PDB entry 7QBA | electron microscopy, 3.78 A resolution | chains A and I of the 7 polymer chains in the assembly

[Chain A]
Protein: Probable ABC transporter binding protein NosD
Organism: Pseudomonas stutzeri
Reference sequence: P19843 (NOSD_PSEST); residues 1-436 here = UniProt positions 1-436
Amino-acid sequence (436 residues; each row starts with the number of its first residue):
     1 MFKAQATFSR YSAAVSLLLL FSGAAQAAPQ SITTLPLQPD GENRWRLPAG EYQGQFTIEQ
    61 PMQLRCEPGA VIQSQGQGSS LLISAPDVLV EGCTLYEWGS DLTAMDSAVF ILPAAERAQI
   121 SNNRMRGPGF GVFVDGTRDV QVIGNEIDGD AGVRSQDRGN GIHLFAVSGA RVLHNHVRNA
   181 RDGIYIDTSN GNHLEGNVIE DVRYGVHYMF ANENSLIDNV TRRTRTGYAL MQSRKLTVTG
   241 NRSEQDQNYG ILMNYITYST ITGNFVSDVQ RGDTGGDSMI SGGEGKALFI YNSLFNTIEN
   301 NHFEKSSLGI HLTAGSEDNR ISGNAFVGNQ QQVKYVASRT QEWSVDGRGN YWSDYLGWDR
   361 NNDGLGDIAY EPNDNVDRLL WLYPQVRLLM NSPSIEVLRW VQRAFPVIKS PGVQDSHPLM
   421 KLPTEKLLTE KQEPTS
Unresolved in the structure: 1-27, 431-436

[Chain I]
Protein: Nitrous-oxide reductase
Organism: Pseudomonas stutzeri
Notes: EC 1.7.2.4
Reference sequence: P19573 (NOSZ_PSEST); numbering as in UniProt (aligned over 1-638)
Amino-acid sequence (646 residues; row label = number of the first residue in the row):
     1 MSDKDSKNTP QVPEKLGLSR RGFLGASAVT GAAVAATALG GAVMTRESWA QAVKESKQKI
    61 HVGPGELDDY YGFWSGGHQG EVRVLGVPSM RELMRIPVFN VDSATGWGLT NESRHIMGDS
   121 AKFLNGDCHH PHISMTDGKY DGKYLFINDK ANSRVARIRL DIMKCDKMIT VPNVQAIHGL
   181 RLQKVPHTKY VFANAEFIIP HPNDGKVFDL QDENSYTMYN AIDAETMEMA FQVIVDGNLD
   241 NTDADYTGRF AAATCYNSEK AFDLGGMMRN ERDWVVVFDI HAVEAAVKAG DFITLGDSKT
   301 PVLDGRKKDG KDSKFTRYVP VPKNPHGCNT SSDGKYFIAA GKLSPTCSMI AIDKLPDLFA
   361 GKLADPRDVI VGEPELGLGP LHTTFDGRGN AYTTLFIDSQ VVKWNMEEAV RAYKGEKVNY
   421 IKQKLDVHYQ PGHLHASLCE TNEADGKWLV ALSKFSKDRF LPVGPLHPEN DQLIDISGDE
   481 MKLVHDGPTF AEPHDCIMAR RDQIKTKKIW DRNDPFFAPT VEMAKKDGIN LDTDNKVIRD
   541 GNKVRVYMTS MAPAFGVQEF TVKQGDEVTV TITNIDQIED VSHGFVVVNH GVSMEISPQQ
   601 TSSITFVADK PGLHWYYCSW FCHALHMEMV GRMMVEPAWS HPQFEK
Unresolved in the structure: 1-57, 639-646
Differences from the reference sequence: expression tag (639-646)
Metal / ion sites: Ca2+: Tyr256, Glu259, Met267, Asp273, Asn324
UniProt features mapped onto this chain:
  - binding site (Cu cation): His129, His130, His178, His326, His382, His433, His494, His583, Cys618, Trp620, Cys622, His626, Met629
  - binding site (Ca(2+)): Tyr256, Glu259, Met267, Asp273, Asn324, Lys454, Glu469

[How chain A and chain I interact]
Residue-residue contacts - 18 pairs, chain A then chain I:
  Met209(A) - Leu625(I)  hydrophobic
  Phe210(A) - Pro553(I)
  Phe210(A) - His623(I)
  Phe210(A) - Leu625(I)  hydrophobic
  Gln232(A) - His623(I)  hydrogen bond
  Gln232(A) - Ala624(I)
  Arg234(A) - Met551(I)
  Tyr255(A) - Met551(I)
  Tyr255(A) - Asp576(I)  hydrogen bond
  Tyr255(A) - Ile578(I)
  Thr257(A) - Ile578(I)
  Tyr258(A) - Gln577(I)  hydrogen bond
  Leu294(A) - Ile578(I)  hydrophobic
  Leu294(A) - Glu579(I)
  Glu317(A) - Lys508(I)
  Glu317(A) - Glu579(I)
  Ser338(A) - Leu67(I)
  Arg339(A) - Lys508(I)
Also at the interface, not in a pair above, chain A (12 interface residues in all): Asn292
Also at the interface, not in a pair above, chain I (12 interface residues in all): Val581

[Overview]
Chain A and chain I each contribute 12 residues to their interface; the contacts include 3 hydrogen bonds.
Polar pairs include Gln232(A)-His623(I), Tyr255(A)-Asp576(I) and Tyr258(A)-Gln577(I). Curated annotation
(UniProt) lists 13 Cu cation-binding residues and 7 Ca2+-binding residues on chain I.
Here chain A is Probable ABC transporter binding protein NosD and chain I is Nitrous-oxide reductase, both
from Pseudomonas stutzeri. Entry 7QBA (CryoEM structure of the ABC transporter NosDFY complexed with nitrous
oxide reductase NosZ) was determined by electron microscopy together with 7O0Y, 7O0Z, 7O10, 7O11, 7O12, 7O13
and 10 further entries from the same study.
